PDB entry 3D54 | X-ray diffraction, 3.50 A resolution | chains J and L of the 4 polymer chains in the assembly

# Chain J
Protein: Formylglycinamide ribonucleotide amidotransferase
Source organism: Thermotoga maritima
Notes: EC 6.3.5.3
Reference sequence: Q9X0X1 (Q9X0X1_THEMA); numbering as in UniProt (aligned over 1-82)
Sequence (82 residues; row label = number of the first residue in the row):
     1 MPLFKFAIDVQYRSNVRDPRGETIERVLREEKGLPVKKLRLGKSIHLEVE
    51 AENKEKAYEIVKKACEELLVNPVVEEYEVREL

# Chain L
Protein: Phosphoribosylformylglycinamidine synthase 1
Source organism: Thermotoga maritima
Notes: EC 6.3.5.3
Reference sequence: Q9X0X2 (PURQ_THEMA); residues 1-213 here = UniProt positions 1-213
Sequence (213 residues; numbered 1 to 213; the number before each row is that of its first residue):
     1 MKPRACVVVYPGSNCDRDAYHALEINGFEPSYVGLDDKLDDYELIILPGG
    51 FSYGDYLRPGAVAAREKIAFEIAKAAERGKLIMGICNGFQILIEMGLLKG
   101 ALLQNSSGKFICKWVDLIVENNDTPFTNAFEKGEKIRIPIAHGFGRYVKI
   151 DDVNVVLRYVKDVNGSDERIAGVLNESGNVFGLMPHPERAVEELIGGEDG
   201 KKVFQSILNYLKR
Disordered / not traced: 213
Modified residues: C86 (2-amino-4-(amino-3-oxo-propylsulfanylcarbonyl)-butyric acid; CYG)
Reported in the primary citation:
  - catalytic residues: H186, E188

# How chain J and chain L interact
Pairs across the interface (14; chain J residue first):
  Y12(J) - L103(L)  hydrophobic
  R17(J) - R146(L)  hydrogen bond (backbone-side chain)
  P19(J) - S106(L)
  P19(J) - R146(L)
  R20(J) - Q104(L)
  K43(J) - L57(L)
  E67(J) - R65(L)  hydrogen bond (backbone-side chain)
  L68(J) - R58(L)  hydrogen bond (backbone-side chain)
  L68(J) - R65(L)
  L69(J) - L57(L)
  L69(J) - R58(L)  hydrogen bond (backbone-side chain)
  N71(J) - R58(L)
  V74(J) - L103(L)  hydrophobic
  E75(J) - R58(L)  salt bridge
Interface residues without a listed pair, chain J (15 interface residues in all): V16, E66, V70, V73
Interface residues without a listed pair, chain L (13 interface residues in all): A61, G100, A101, K109, V148, I150
Interface features reported in the paper:
  - interface residues, chain J: V16(J), L68(J), V74(J)
  - interface residues, chain L: A101(L)

# Overview
Chain J and chain L form an interface of 15 and 13 residues respectively; the contacts include 4 hydrogen
bonds and 1 salt bridge. Polar contacts include E75(J)-R58(L), R17(J)-R146(L) and E67(J)-R65(L). From the
paper: catalytic residues H186(L) and E188(L); interface residues V16(J), L68(J) and A101(L) among others.
Here chain J is Formylglycinamide ribonucleotide amidotransferase and chain L is
Phosphoribosylformylglycinamidine synthase 1, both from Thermotoga maritima. Entry 3D54 (Structure of PurLQS
from Thermotoga maritima) was determined by X-ray diffraction.
